Entry 7WKJ (X-ray diffraction, 1.50 A resolution); this record covers chains A and B of the 3 polymer chains in the assembly.

Chain A:
Name: MHC class I antigen
From: Homo sapiens
Reference sequence: A0A6M6CC39 (A0A6M6CC39_HUMAN); residues 1-274 here correspond to UniProt positions 25-298 (UniProt number = residue number + 24)
Chain sequence (274 residues; row label = number of the first residue in the row):
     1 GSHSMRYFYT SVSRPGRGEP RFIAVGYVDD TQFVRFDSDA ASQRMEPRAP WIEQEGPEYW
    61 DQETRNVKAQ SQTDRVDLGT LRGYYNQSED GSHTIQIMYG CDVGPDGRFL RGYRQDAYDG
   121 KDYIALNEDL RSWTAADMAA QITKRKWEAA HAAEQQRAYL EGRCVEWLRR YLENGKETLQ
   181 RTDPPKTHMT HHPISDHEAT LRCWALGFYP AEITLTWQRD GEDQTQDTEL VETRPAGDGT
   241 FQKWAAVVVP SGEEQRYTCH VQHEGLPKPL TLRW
Cystine bridges: Cys101-Cys164, Cys203-Cys259

Chain B:
Name: Beta-2-microglobulin
From: Homo sapiens
Reference sequence: P61769 (B2MG_HUMAN); residues 1-99 here correspond to UniProt positions 21-119 (UniProt number = residue number + 20)
Chain sequence (99 residues; row label = number of the first residue in the row):
     1 IQRTPKIQVY SRHPAENGKS NFLNCYVSGF HPSDIEVDLL KNGERIEKVE HSDLSFSKDW
    61 SFYLLYYTEF TPTEKDEYAC RVNHVTLSQP KIVKWDRDM
Cystine bridges: Cys25-Cys80
Swiss-Prot annotation at these positions:
  - modified residue: Gln2 (Pyrrolidone carboxylic acid)
  - glycosylation: Ile1 (N-linked (Glc) (glycation) isoleucine), Lys19 (N-linked (Glc) (glycation) lysine), Lys41 (N-linked (Glc) (glycation) lysine), Lys48 (N-linked (Glc) (glycation) lysine), Lys58 (N-linked (Glc) (glycation) lysine), Lys91 (N-linked (Glc) (glycation) lysine), Lys94 (N-linked (Glc) (glycation) lysine)

Interface between chain A and chain B:
Contacting residue pairs - 55 pairs, chain A then chain B:
  Phe8(A) with Ser55(B); Phe56(B)
  Tyr9(A) with Phe56(B)
  Thr10(A) with Phe56(B); Phe62(B)
  Val12(A) with Ser33(B)
  Val25(A) with Asp53(B); Leu54(B)
  Tyr27(A) with Ser55(B); Tyr63(B), hydrogen bond
  Gln32(A) with Ser52(B); Asp53(B), hydrogen bond (side chain-backbone)
  Arg35(A) with Asp53(B), salt bridge
  Arg48(A) with His51(B); Asp53(B), salt bridge
  Gln96(A) with His31(B), hydrogen bond; Phe56(B); Trp60(B), hydrogen bond (side chain-backbone); Phe62(B)
  Ile97(A) with Phe56(B)
  Met98(A) with Phe56(B), hydrophobic
  Gln115(A) with Trp60(B)
  Asp116(A) with Trp60(B)
  Ala117(A) with Trp60(B), hydrophobic
  Gly120(A) with Arg3(B), hydrogen bond (backbone-side chain); His31(B); Trp60(B)
  Lys121(A) with Trp60(B)
  Asp122(A) with Trp60(B), hydrogen bond
  Thr190(A) with Asp98(B), hydrogen bond
  His192(A) with Asp98(B), salt bridge
  Arg202(A) with Asp98(B), salt bridge; Met99(B), hydrogen bond
  Trp204(A) with Asp98(B), hydrogen bond; Met99(B)
  Leu206(A) with Pro14(B), hydrophobic
  Val231(A) with Gln8(B)
  Glu232(A) with Lys6(B), salt bridge; Gln8(B), hydrogen bond (backbone-side chain); Ser28(B)
  Arg234(A) with Gln8(B), hydrogen bond; Tyr10(B); Met99(B), hydrogen bond (side chain-backbone)
  Pro235(A) with Tyr10(B), hydrogen bond (backbone-side chain); Asn24(B); Tyr26(B)
  Ala236(A) with Arg12(B), hydrogen bond (backbone-side chain); Asn24(B), hydrogen bond (backbone-side chain)
  Gly237(A) with Arg12(B), hydrogen bond (backbone-side chain); Leu65(B)
  Asp238(A) with Arg12(B)
  Gln242(A) with Tyr10(B); Ser11(B), hydrogen bond (side chain-backbone); Arg12(B), hydrogen bond (side chain-backbone)
  Trp244(A) with Met99(B), hydrogen bond (side chain-backbone)
Other interface residues (no listed pair), chain A (36 interface residues in all): Ile23, Thr94, Asp119, Thr233
Other interface residues (no listed pair), chain B (27 interface residues in all): His13, Lys58, Asp59

Overview:
36 residues of chain A and 27 residues of chain B are in contact; the contacts include 19 hydrogen bonds and 5
salt bridges. Polar contacts include Arg35(A)-Asp53(B), Arg48(A)-Asp53(B) and His192(A)-Asp98(B).
Chain A is MHC class I antigen and chain B is Beta-2-microglobulin, both from Homo sapiens; the structure, A
COVID-19 T-cell response detection method based on a newly identified human CD8+ T cell epitope ..., was
determined by X-ray diffraction.
